PDB entry 2HLF | X-ray diffraction, 3.30 A resolution | chains A and C of the 6 polymer chains in the assembly

Chain A:
Protein: H(+)/Cl(-) exchange transporter clcA
Source organism: Escherichia coli
Reference sequence: P37019 (CLCA_ECOLI); residues 17-460 here = UniProt positions 17-460
Chain sequence (444 residues; numbered 17 to 460; the number before each row is that of its first residue):
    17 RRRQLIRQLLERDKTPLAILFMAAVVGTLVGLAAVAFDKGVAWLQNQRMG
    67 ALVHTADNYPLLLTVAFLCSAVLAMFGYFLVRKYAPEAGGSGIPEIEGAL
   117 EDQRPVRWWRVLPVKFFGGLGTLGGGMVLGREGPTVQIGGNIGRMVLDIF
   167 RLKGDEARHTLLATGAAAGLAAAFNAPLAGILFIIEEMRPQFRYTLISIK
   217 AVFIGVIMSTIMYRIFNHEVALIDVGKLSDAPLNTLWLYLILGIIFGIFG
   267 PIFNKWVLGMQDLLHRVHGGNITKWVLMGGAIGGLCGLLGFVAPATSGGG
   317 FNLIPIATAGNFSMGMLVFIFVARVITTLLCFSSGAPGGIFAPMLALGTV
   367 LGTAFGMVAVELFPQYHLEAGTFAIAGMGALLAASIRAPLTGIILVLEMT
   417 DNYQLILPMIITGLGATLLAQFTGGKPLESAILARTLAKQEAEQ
Sequence notes: engineered mutation E445 (Tyr in P37019)

Chain C:
Protein: Fab Fragment, Heavy chain
Source organism: Mus musculus
Reference sequence: Q4VBH1 (Q4VBH1_RAT); aligned to UniProt positions 21-240 over residues 2-221 (the alignment contains insertions or deletions, so no single offset holds)
Chain sequence (221 residues; numbered 2 to 222; the number before each row is that of its first residue):
     2 VRLLESGGGLVQPGGSLKLSCAASGFDYSRYWMSWVRQAPGKGLKWIGEI
    52 NPVSSTINYTPSLKDKFIISRDNAKDTLYLQISKVRSEDTALYYCARLYY
   102 GYGYWYFDVWGAGTTVTVSSAKTTPPSVYPLAPGSAAAAASMVTLGCLVK
   152 GYFPEPVTVTWNSGSLAAGVHTFPAVLQAALYTLSSSVTVPSSSWPSETV
   202 TCNVAHPASSTKVDKKIVPRA
Disulfide bonds: C22-C96, C148-C203

How chain A and chain C interact:
Pairs across the interface (15; chain A residue first):
  K243(A) - R31(C)
  D246(A) - Y101(C)
  P248(A) - Y101(C)  hydrophobic
  P248(A) - Y103(C)
  P248(A) - G104(C)
  L249(A) - Y103(C)  hydrogen bond (backbone-backbone)
  N250(A) - Y103(C)  hydrogen bond (backbone-backbone)
  N250(A) - G104(C)
  N250(A) - Y105(C)
  Q381(A) - G104(C)
  Q381(A) - W106(C)
  Y382(A) - W106(C)
  H383(A) - W33(C)
  H383(A) - E50(C)  salt bridge
  H383(A) - W106(C)  hydrogen bond
Interface residues without a listed pair, chain C (9 interface residues in all): L99

In short:
8 residues of chain A and 9 residues of chain C are in contact, with 3 hydrogen bonds and 1 salt bridge. Polar
pairs include H383(A)-E50(C), H383(A)-W106(C) and L249(A)-Y103(C).
Here chain A is H(+)/Cl(-) exchange transporter clcA (Escherichia coli) and chain C is Fab Fragment, Heavy
chain (Mus musculus). Entry 2HLF (Structure of the Escherichis coli ClC chloride channel Y445E mutant and Fab
complex) was determined by X-ray diffraction (same publication as 2HT2, 2HT3, 2HT4, 2HTK and 2HTL).
